Entry 5BYV (X-ray diffraction, 2.16 A resolution); this record covers chains C and D of the 4 polymer chains in the assembly.

# Chain C (and D)
Molecule: Beta-ketothiolase
Organism: Mycobacterium smegmatis str. MC2 155
Notes: chain D of this document is another copy of the same molecule, construct and numbering; everything in this record applies to it too
UniProtKB: A0QUH3 (A0QUH3_MYCS2); numbering as in UniProt (aligned over 1-407)
Chain sequence (407 residues; row label = number of the first residue in the row):
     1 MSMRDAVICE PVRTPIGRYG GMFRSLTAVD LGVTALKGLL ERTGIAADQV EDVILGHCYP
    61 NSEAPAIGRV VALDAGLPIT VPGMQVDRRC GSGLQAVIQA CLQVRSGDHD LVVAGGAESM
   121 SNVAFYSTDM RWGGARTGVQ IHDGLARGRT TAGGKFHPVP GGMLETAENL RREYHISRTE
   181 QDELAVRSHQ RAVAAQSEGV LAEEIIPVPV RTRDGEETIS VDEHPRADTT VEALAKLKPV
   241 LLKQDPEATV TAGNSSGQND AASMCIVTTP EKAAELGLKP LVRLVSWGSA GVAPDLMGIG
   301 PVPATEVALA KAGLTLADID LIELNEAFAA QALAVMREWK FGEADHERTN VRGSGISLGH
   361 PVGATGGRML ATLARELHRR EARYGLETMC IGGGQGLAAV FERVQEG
Disordered / not traced: 1-3, 213-215, 405-407 (chain D: 1-3, 212-216, 405-407)

# Chain C / chain D interface
Pairs across the interface (143):
  Tyr-19(C) with Arg-131(D), hydrogen bond; Trp-132(D)
  Gly-20(C) with Trp-132(D)
  Arg-24(C) with Trp-132(D)
  Asp-52(C) with Arg-88(D), salt bridge
  Pro-60(C) with Pro-60(D), hydrophobic
  Ser-62(C) with Tyr-126(D); Gly-144(D), hydrogen bond (side chain-backbone); Arg-147(D); Gly-148(D); Thr-151(D), hydrogen bond (backbone-side chain)
  Glu-63(C) with Tyr-126(D), hydrogen bond; His-142(D), salt bridge; Arg-147(D), salt bridge; Thr-151(D)
  Pro-65(C) with Arg-89(D); Gly-148(D); Thr-151(D); Ala-152(D), hydrophobic
  Ala-66(C) with Asp-87(D), hydrogen bond (backbone-side chain)
  Arg-69(C) with Val-292(D), hydrogen bond (side chain-backbone); Pro-294(D); Gly-393(D), hydrogen bond (side chain-backbone); Gly-394(D), hydrogen bond (side chain-backbone); Gln-395(D)
  Val-70(C) with Ala-152(D)
  Leu-73(C) with Gly-153(D); Pro-294(D), hydrophobic
  Asp-74(C) with Gly-154(D); Lys-155(D), hydrogen bond (side chain-backbone); Phe-156(D)
  Ile-79(C) with His-157(D); Gly-291(D); Val-292(D), hydrogen bond (backbone-backbone); Ala-293(D); Pro-294(D)
  Thr-80(C) with Gly-291(D), hydrogen bond (backbone-backbone)
  Pro-82(C) with Arg-88(D); Ser-289(D); Ala-290(D); Gly-291(D); Gln-395(D)
  Gly-83(C) with Arg-88(D); Gln-395(D), hydrogen bond (backbone-side chain)
  Met-84(C) with Asp-87(D); Arg-88(D), hydrogen bond; Gln-95(D)
  Gln-85(C) with Gln-85(D), hydrogen bond; Val-86(D); Asp-87(D), hydrogen bond (backbone-backbone)
  Val-86(C) with Met-84(D), hydrophobic; Gln-85(D)
  Asp-87(C) with Pro-65(D); Ala-66(D), hydrogen bond (side chain-backbone); Met-84(D); Gln-85(D), hydrogen bond (backbone-backbone)
  Arg-88(C) with Asp-52(D), salt bridge; Pro-82(D); Gly-83(D); Met-84(D), hydrogen bond
  Arg-89(C) with Pro-65(D)
  Gln-95(C) with Met-84(D), hydrogen bond; Gln-99(D)
  Gln-99(C) with Gln-95(D); Gln-99(D)
  Leu-102(C) with Leu-102(D); Ser-106(D); Asp-108(D)
  Ser-106(C) with Leu-102(D)
  Asp-108(C) with Leu-102(D); Trp-287(D), hydrogen bond; Lys-311(D), salt bridge
  His-109(C) with Trp-287(D)
  Ser-121(C) with Arg-131(D); Trp-132(D), hydrogen bond (backbone-side chain)
  Asn-122(C) with Thr-128(D); Trp-132(D)
  Val-123(C) with Arg-131(D), hydrogen bond (backbone-side chain)
  Ala-124(C) with Tyr-126(D), hydrophobic; Ser-127(D); Arg-131(D)
  Phe-125(C) with Tyr-126(D); Ser-127(D), hydrogen bond (backbone-backbone); Met-130(D), hydrophobic; Arg-131(D)
  Tyr-126(C) with Ser-62(D); Glu-63(D), hydrogen bond; Ala-124(D), hydrophobic; Phe-125(D); Tyr-126(D), hydrophobic
  Ser-127(C) with Ala-124(D); Phe-125(D), hydrogen bond (backbone-backbone)
  Thr-128(C) with Asn-122(D)
  Met-130(C) with Phe-125(D), hydrophobic
  Arg-131(C) with Tyr-19(D), hydrogen bond; Ser-121(D); Val-123(D), hydrogen bond (side chain-backbone); Ala-124(D); Phe-125(D); Asp-143(D), salt bridge; Gly-144(D); Leu-145(D)
  Trp-132(C) with Tyr-19(D), hydrophobic; Gly-20(D); Arg-24(D); Ser-121(D), hydrogen bond (side chain-backbone)
  His-142(C) with Glu-63(D)
  Asp-143(C) with Arg-131(D), salt bridge
  Gly-144(C) with Ser-62(D), hydrogen bond (backbone-side chain)
  Leu-145(C) with Arg-131(D)
  Arg-147(C) with Glu-63(D), salt bridge
  Gly-148(C) with Ser-62(D)
  Thr-151(C) with Ser-62(D), hydrogen bond (side chain-backbone); Glu-63(D); Pro-65(D); Val-70(D)
  Ala-152(C) with Pro-65(D), hydrophobic; Val-70(D)
  Gly-153(C) with Leu-73(D)
  Gly-154(C) with Asp-74(D)
  Lys-155(C) with Asp-30(D), salt bridge; Asp-74(D), hydrogen bond (backbone-side chain)
  Phe-156(C) with Leu-73(D); Asp-74(D)
  His-157(C) with Leu-73(D); Ile-79(D)
  Trp-287(C) with Asp-108(D), hydrogen bond; His-109(D)
  Ser-289(C) with Pro-82(D)
  Gly-291(C) with Arg-69(D); Ile-79(D); Thr-80(D), hydrogen bond (backbone-backbone)
  Val-292(C) with Arg-69(D), hydrogen bond (backbone-side chain); Ile-79(D), hydrogen bond (backbone-backbone)
  Ala-293(C) with Ile-79(D)
  Pro-294(C) with Arg-69(D); Ile-79(D)
  Lys-311(C) with Asp-108(D), salt bridge
  Gly-393(C) with Arg-69(D), hydrogen bond (backbone-side chain)
  Gly-394(C) with Arg-69(D), hydrogen bond (backbone-side chain)
  Gln-395(C) with Arg-69(D); Pro-82(D); Gly-83(D), hydrogen bond (side chain-backbone)
Interface residues without a listed pair, chain C (70 interface residues in all): Glu-51, Tyr-59, Asn-61, Val-81, Gln-103, Met-120, Ala-290
Interface residues without a listed pair, chain D (71 interface residues in all): Tyr-59, Asn-61, Val-81, Gln-103, Met-120, Ile-141

# Overview
The interface between chain C and chain D involves 70 residues on one side and 71 on the other; the contacts
include 38 hydrogen bonds and 10 salt bridges. Polar contacts include Asp-52(C)/Arg-88(D),
Glu-63(C)/His-142(D) and Glu-63(C)/Arg-147(D).
Both chains are Beta-ketothiolase (Mycobacterium smegmatis str. MC2 155). Entry 5BYV (Crystal structure of
MSM-13, a putative T1-like thiolase from Mycobacterium smegmatis) was determined by X-ray diffraction together
with 4ZRC, 5BZ4 and 5CBQ from the same study.
